Entry 6V12 (electron microscopy, 3.08 A resolution); this record covers chains D and M of the 60 polymer chains in the assembly.

[Chain D (and M)]
Protein: Capsid protein
Organism: Adeno-associated virus - 8
Notes: chain M of this document is another copy of the same molecule, construct and numbering; everything in this record applies to it too
UniProt: Q8JQF8 (Q8JQF8_9VIRU); residue numbers follow UniProt; this construct covers 218-738
Chain sequence (521 residues; row label = number of the first residue in the row):
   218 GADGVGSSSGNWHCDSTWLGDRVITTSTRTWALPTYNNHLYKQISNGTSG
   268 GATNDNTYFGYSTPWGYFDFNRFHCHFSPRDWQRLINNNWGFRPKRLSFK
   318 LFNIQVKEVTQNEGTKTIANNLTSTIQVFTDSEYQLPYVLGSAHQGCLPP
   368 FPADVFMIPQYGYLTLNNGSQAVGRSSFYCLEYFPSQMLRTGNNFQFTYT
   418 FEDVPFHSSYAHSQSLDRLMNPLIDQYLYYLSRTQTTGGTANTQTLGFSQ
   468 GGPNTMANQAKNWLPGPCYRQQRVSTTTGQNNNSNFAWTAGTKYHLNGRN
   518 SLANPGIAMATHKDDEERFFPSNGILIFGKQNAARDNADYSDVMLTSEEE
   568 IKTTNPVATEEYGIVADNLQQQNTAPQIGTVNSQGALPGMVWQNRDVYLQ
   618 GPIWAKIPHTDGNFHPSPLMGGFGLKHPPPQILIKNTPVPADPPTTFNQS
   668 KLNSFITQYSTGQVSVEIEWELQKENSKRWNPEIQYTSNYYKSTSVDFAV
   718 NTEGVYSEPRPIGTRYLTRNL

[How chain D and chain M interact]
Pairs across the interface (63; chain D residue first):
  Asp232(D) - Lys695(M)  salt bridge
  Ser295(D) - Trp697(M)
  Pro296(D) - Trp697(M)
  Pro296(D) - Pro699(M)
  Arg297(D) - Glu692(M)  salt bridge
  Arg297(D) - Arg696(M)
  Arg297(D) - Trp697(M)  hydrogen bond (backbone-backbone)
  Arg297(D) - Asn698(M)
  Arg297(D) - Glu700(M)  salt bridge
  Arg297(D) - Leu734(M)
  Gln300(D) - Pro699(M)
  Gln300(D) - Glu700(M)  hydrogen bond (side chain-backbone)
  Gln300(D) - Gln702(M)
  Arg301(D) - Glu692(M)  salt bridge
  Arg301(D) - Ser694(M)  hydrogen bond (side chain-backbone)
  Asn305(D) - Asn305(M)  hydrogen bond
  Pro367(D) - Trp697(M)
  Pro369(D) - Trp697(M)
  Asp532(D) - Lys709(M)  salt bridge
  Glu566(D) - Tyr707(M)  hydrogen bond
  Glu692(D) - Arg297(M)  salt bridge
  Glu692(D) - Arg301(M)  salt bridge
  Ser694(D) - Arg301(M)  hydrogen bond (backbone-side chain)
  Lys695(D) - Asp232(M)  salt bridge
  Arg696(D) - Arg297(M)
  Trp697(D) - Ser295(M)
  Trp697(D) - Pro296(M)
  Trp697(D) - Arg297(M)  hydrogen bond (backbone-backbone)
  Trp697(D) - Pro367(M)
  Trp697(D) - Pro369(M)
  Trp697(D) - Phe715(M)
  Trp697(D) - Tyr723(M)  hydrogen bond
  Asn698(D) - Arg297(M)
  Asn698(D) - Val713(M)
  Asn698(D) - Asp714(M)
  Pro699(D) - Gln300(M)
  Pro699(D) - Ser705(M)
  Pro699(D) - Phe715(M)
  Glu700(D) - Arg297(M)  salt bridge
  Glu700(D) - Gln300(M)  hydrogen bond (backbone-side chain)
  Glu700(D) - Thr704(M)
  Glu700(D) - Ser705(M)  hydrogen bond (backbone-side chain)
  Ile701(D) - Thr704(M)
  Ile701(D) - Ser705(M)  hydrogen bond (backbone-side chain)
  Ile701(D) - Tyr707(M)  hydrophobic
  Gln702(D) - Gln300(M)
  Gln702(D) - Tyr703(M)
  Gln702(D) - Thr704(M)  hydrogen bond (backbone-side chain)
  Tyr703(D) - Gln702(M)
  Thr704(D) - Glu700(M)
  Thr704(D) - Ile701(M)
  Thr704(D) - Gln702(M)  hydrogen bond (side chain-backbone)
  Ser705(D) - Pro699(M)
  Ser705(D) - Glu700(M)  hydrogen bond (side chain-backbone)
  Ser705(D) - Ile701(M)
  Tyr707(D) - Glu566(M)  hydrogen bond
  Tyr707(D) - Ile701(M)  hydrophobic
  Lys709(D) - Asp532(M)  salt bridge
  Val713(D) - Asn698(M)
  Asp714(D) - Asn698(M)
  Phe715(D) - Trp697(M)
  Phe715(D) - Pro699(M)
  Tyr723(D) - Trp697(M)  hydrogen bond
Interface residues without a listed pair, chain D (33 interface residues in all): Asn304, Phe368, Leu734
Interface residues without a listed pair, chain M (33 interface residues in all): Asn304, Phe368

[Summary]
Chain D and chain M each contribute 33 residues to their interface, with 16 hydrogen bonds and 10 salt
bridges. Polar contacts include Asp232(D)-Lys695(M), Arg297(D)-Glu692(M) and Arg297(D)-Glu700(M).
Both chains are Capsid protein (Adeno-associated virus - 8). Entry 6V12 (Empty AAV8 particles) was determined
by electron microscopy together with 6O9R, 6V10, 6V1G, 6V1T and 6V1Z from the same study.
